7V0C - chains A and E of the 6 polymer chains in the assembly; structure by X-ray diffraction, 2.57 A resolution.

# Chain A
Protein: Cyclic GMP-AMP synthase
Source organism: Mus musculus
Notes: EC 2.7.7.86; fragment: catalytic domain
UniProtKB: Q8C6L5 (CGAS_MOUSE); residue numbers follow UniProt; this construct covers 147-507
Sequence (364 residues; each row starts with the number of its first residue):
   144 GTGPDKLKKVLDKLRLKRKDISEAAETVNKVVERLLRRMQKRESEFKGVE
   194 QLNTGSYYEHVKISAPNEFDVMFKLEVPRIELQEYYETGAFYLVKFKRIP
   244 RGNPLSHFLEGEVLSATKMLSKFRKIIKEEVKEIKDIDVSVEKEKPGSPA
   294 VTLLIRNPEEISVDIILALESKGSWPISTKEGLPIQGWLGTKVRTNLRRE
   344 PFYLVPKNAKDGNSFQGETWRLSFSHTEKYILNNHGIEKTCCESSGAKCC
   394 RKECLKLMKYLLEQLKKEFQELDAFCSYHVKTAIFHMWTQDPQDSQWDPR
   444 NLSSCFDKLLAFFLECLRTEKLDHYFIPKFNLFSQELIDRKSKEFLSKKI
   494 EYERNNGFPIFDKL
Disordered / not traced: 144-148, 240-245, 507
Differences from the reference sequence: expression tag (144-146)
Metal / ion sites: Mn2+ site 1: Glu211, Asp213, Asp307 (together with OKR); Mn2+ site 2: Glu211, Asp213 (together with OKR); Zn2+: His378, Cys384, Cys385, Cys392
Small-molecule neighbours: OKR ([[(2R,3R,4R,5R)-5-(2-azanyl-6-oxidanylidene-1H-purin-9-yl)-4-[[(2R,3S,4R,5R)-5-(2-azanyl-6-oxidanylidene-1H-purin-9-yl)-3,4-bis(oxidanyl)oxolan-2-yl]methoxy-oxidanyl-phosphoryl]oxy-3-oxidanyl-oxolan-2-yl]methoxy-oxidanyl-phosphoryl] phosphono hydrogen phosphate): Gly198, Ser199, Glu202, Lys205, Glu211, Asp213, Lys288, Arg364, Lys402, Lys409, Phe418, Cys419, Ser420, Tyr421, Lys424, His467
Curated features (UniProtKB/Swiss-Prot):
  - region: Lys372 to Lys395 (DNA-binding)
  - motif: Leu154 to Leu159 (Nuclear export signal), Asp281 to Ser291 (Nuclear localization signal)
  - binding site (GTP): Thr197, Asp307, Arg364 to Glu371
  - binding site (ATP): Ser199, Glu371, Lys402, Ser420 to Lys424
  - binding site (Mg(2+)): Glu211, Asp213, Asp307
  - binding site (2',3'-cGAMP): Asp213, Gly290, Asp307, Lys350, Arg364 to Ser366
  - binding site (Zn(2+)): His378, Cys384, Cys385, Cys392
  - site: Arg241 (Arginine-anchor), Asp307, Ile308 (Cleavage)
  - modified residue: Lys156 (N6-lactoyllysine), Glu176 (PolyADP-ribosyl glutamic acid), Ser199 (Phosphoserine), Tyr201 (Phosphotyrosine), Glu272 (5-glutamyl polyglutamate), Ser291 (Phosphoserine), Glu302 (5-glutamyl glutamate), Lys372 (N6-acetyllysine), Lys382 (N6-acetyllysine), Lys402 (N6-acetyllysine), Ser420 (Phosphoserine), Lys491 (N6-methyllysine)
  - lipidation (S-palmitoyl cysteine): Cys392, Cys393, Cys459
  - cross-link (Glycyl lysine isopeptide (Lys-Gly)): Lys217 (interchain with G-Cter in SUMO), Lys271 (interchain with G-Cter in ubiquitin), Lys335 (interchain with G-Cter in SUMO), Lys372 (interchain with G-Cter in SUMO), Lys382 (interchain with G-Cter in SUMO), Lys399 (interchain with G-Cter in ubiquitin), Lys402 (interchain with G-Cter in ubiquitin), Lys409 (interchain with G-Cter in ubiquitin), Lys410 (interchain with G-Cter in ubiquitin), Lys464 (interchain with G-Cter in SUMO)
  - mutagenesis: Lys156 (K156Q: Mimics lactylation; knockin mice show higher mortality following HSV-1 infection), Asn172 (N172K: Induces alteration of the DNA-binding surface and leads to decreased synthesis of cyclic GMP-AMP (cGAMP); when associated with L-180), Glu176 (E176A: Abolished poly-ADP-ribosylation by PARP1, stimulating interferon production in knockin mice), Arg180 (R180L: Induces alteration of the DNA-binding surface and leads to decreased synthesis of cyclic GMP-AMP (cGAMP); when associated with K-182), Gly198 (G198A: Abolishes stimulation of interferon production; when associated with A-199), Ser199 (S199A: Abolishes stimulation of interferon production; when associated with A-199), Tyr201 (Y201E: Phosphomimetic mutant; reduced translocation to the nucleus following treatment with etoposide), Glu211 to Asp213 (Abolished nucleotidyltransferase activity. Does not affect nuclear localization and tethering to chromatin), Glu211 (E211A: Abolishes ability to promote type-I interferon production), Asp213 (D213A: Abolishes ability to promote type-I interferon production), Lys217 (K217R: Reduced sumoylation), Arg222 (R222E: Impaired tethering to chromatin, leading to constitutive activation in the absence of DNA), 31 further mutagenesis entries in UniProt

# Chain E
Molecule: Palindromic DNA18
Sequence (18 nucleotides; numbered 1 to 18; the number before each row is that of its first residue):
     1 ATCTGTACATGTACAGAT

# Interface between chain A and chain E
Pairs across the interface (11; chain A residue first):
  Arg158(A) with DG16(E), salt bridge to the phosphate
  Leu159(A) with DG16(E), sugar contact
  Lys160(A) with DG16(E), phosphate contact; DA17(E), phosphate contact
  Arg161(A) with DA15(E), base contact; DG16(E), hydrogen bond to the base; DA17(E), hydrogen bond to the phosphate
  His203(A) with DA15(E), salt bridge to the phosphate
  Cys385(A) with DC14(E), phosphate contact
  Glu386(A) with DC14(E), phosphate contact
  Lys395(A) with DA15(E), salt bridge to the phosphate
Also at the interface, not in a pair above, chain A (13 interface residues in all): Ile164, Arg180, Ser387, Lys391, Lys399
Also at the interface, not in a pair above, chain E (5 interface residues in all): DA7

# Overview
13 residues of chain A and 5 residues of chain E are in contact; the contacts include 2 hydrogen bonds and 3
salt bridges. Polar pairs include Arg161(A)-DG16(E), Arg161(A)-DA17(E) and Arg158(A)-DG16(E). Ligands of chain
A: compound OKR.
Here chain A is Cyclic GMP-AMP synthase (Mus musculus) and chain E is Palindromic DNA18. Entry 7V0C (Structure
of Ternary Complex of cGAS with dsDNA and Bound 5 -pppG(2 ,5 )pG) was determined by X-ray diffraction.
